Entry 9IVX (electron microscopy, 3.23 A resolution); this record covers chains A and G of the 9 polymer chains in the assembly.

[Chain A]
Name: Hexon protein
Source organism: Human adenovirus B3
UniProt: Q2Y0H4 (Q2Y0H4_ADE03); residue numbers follow UniProt; this construct covers 1-944
Sequence (977 residues; numbered -32 to 944; the number before each row is that of its first residue; numbers below 1 keep their minus sign (Met-32 is residue -32)):
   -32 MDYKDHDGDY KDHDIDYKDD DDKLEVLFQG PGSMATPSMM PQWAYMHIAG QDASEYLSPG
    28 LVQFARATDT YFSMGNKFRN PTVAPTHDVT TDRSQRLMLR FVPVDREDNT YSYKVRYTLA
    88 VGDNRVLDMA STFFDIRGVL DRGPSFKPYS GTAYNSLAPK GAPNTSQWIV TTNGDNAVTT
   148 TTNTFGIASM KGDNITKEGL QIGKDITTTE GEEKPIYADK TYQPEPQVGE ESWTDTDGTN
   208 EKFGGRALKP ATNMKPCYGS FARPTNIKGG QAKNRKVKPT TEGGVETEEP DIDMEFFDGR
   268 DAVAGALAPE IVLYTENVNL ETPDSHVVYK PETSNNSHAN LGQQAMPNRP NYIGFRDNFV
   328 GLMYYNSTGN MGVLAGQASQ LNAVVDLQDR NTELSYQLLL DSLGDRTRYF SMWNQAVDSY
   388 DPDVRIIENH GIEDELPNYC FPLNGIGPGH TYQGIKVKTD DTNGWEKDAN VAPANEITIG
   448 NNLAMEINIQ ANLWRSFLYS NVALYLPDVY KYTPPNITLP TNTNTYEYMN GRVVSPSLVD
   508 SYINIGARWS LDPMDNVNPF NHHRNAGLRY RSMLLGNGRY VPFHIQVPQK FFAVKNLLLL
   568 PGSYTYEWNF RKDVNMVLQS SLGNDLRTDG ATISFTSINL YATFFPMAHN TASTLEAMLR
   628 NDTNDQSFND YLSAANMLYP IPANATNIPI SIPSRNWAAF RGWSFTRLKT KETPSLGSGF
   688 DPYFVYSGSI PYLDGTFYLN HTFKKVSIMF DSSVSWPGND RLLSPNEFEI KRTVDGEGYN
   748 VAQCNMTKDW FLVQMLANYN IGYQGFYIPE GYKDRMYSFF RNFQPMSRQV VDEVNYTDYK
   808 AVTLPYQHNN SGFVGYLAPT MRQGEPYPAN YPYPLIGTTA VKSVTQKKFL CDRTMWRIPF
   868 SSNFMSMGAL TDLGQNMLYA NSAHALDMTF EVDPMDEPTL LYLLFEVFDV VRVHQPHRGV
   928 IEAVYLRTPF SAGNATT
Unresolved in the structure: -32 to 47, 173-179, 628-640, 724-730, 740-753, 766-781, 868-891, 915-944
Construct notes: initiating methionine (-32); expression tag (-31 to 0)
Reported in the primary citation:
  - conformationally variable residues (loop rearrangement, order/disorder transition): Pro48 to Arg60, Pro724 to Leu730, Thr740 to Met753, Tyr766 to Asp781, Ser868 to His891, Val914 to Ala939

[Chain G]
Name: Shutoff protein
Source organism: Human adenovirus 2
UniProt: P24932 (SHUT_ADE02); residues 1-805 here = UniProt positions 1-805
Sequence (849 residues; each row starts with the number of its first residue):
     1 MESVEKEDSL TAPFEFATTA STDAANAPTT FPVEAPPLEE EEVIIEQDPG FVSEDDEDRS
    61 VPTEDKKQDQ DDAEANEEQV GRGDQRHGDY LDVGDDVLLK HLQRQCAIIC DALQERSDVP
   121 LAIADVSLAY ERHLFSPRVP PKRQENGTCE PNPRLNFYPV FAVPEVLATY HIFFQNCKIP
   181 LSCRANRSRA DKQLALRQGA VIPDIASLDE VPKIFEGLGR DEKRAANALQ QENSENESHC
   241 GVLVELEGDN ARLAVLKRSI EVTHFAYPAL NLPPKVMSTV MSELIVRRAR PLERDANLQE
   301 QTEEGLPAVG DEQLARWLET REPADLEERR KLMMAAVLVT VELECMQRFF ADPEMQRKLE
   361 ETLHYTFRQG YVRQACKISN VELCNLVSYL GILHENRLGQ NVLHSTLKGE ARRDYVRDCV
   421 YLFLCYTWQT AMGVWQQCLE ERNLKELQKL LKQNLKDLWT AFNERSVAAH LADIIFPERL
   481 LKTLQQGLPD FTSQSMLQNF RNFILERSGI LPATCCALPS DFVPIKYREC PPPLWGHCYL
   541 LQLANYLAYH SDIMEDVSGD GLLECHCRCN LCTPHRSLVC NSQLLSESQI IGTFELQGPS
   601 PDEKSAAPGL KLTPGLWTSA YLRKFVPEDY HAHEIRFYED QSRPPNAELT ACVITQGHIL
   661 GQLQAINKAR QEFLLRKGRG VYLDPQSGEE LNPIPPPPQP YQQPRALASQ DGTQKEAAAA
   721 AAATHGRGGI LGQSGRGGFG RGGGDDGRLG QPRRSFRGRR GVRRNTVTLG RIPLAGAPEI
   781 GNRSQHRYNL RSSGAAGTAC SPTQPGSLEV LFQGPRSMGW SHPQFEKGGG ARGGSGGGSW
   841 SHPQFEKGF
Unresolved in the structure: 1-160, 228-241, 555-849
Construct notes: expression tag (806-849)
Curated features (UniProtKB/Swiss-Prot):
  - modified residue (Phosphotyrosine): Tyr365, Tyr682
  - mutagenesis: Tyr365 (Y365F: Almost complete inhibition of ribosome shunting; when associated with F-682), Tyr682 (Y682F: Almost complete inhibition of ribosome shunting; when associated with F-365)
Reported in the primary citation:
  - mutagenesis - Q498A/N499A: decreased expression

[Chain A / chain G interface]
Contacting residue pairs (30):
  Gln355(A) - Arg294(G)
  Asn643(A) - Arg294(G)  hydrogen bond (backbone-side chain)
  Leu645(A) - Leu292(G)  hydrogen bond (backbone-backbone)
  Leu645(A) - Arg294(G)
  Tyr646(A) - Ala289(G)
  Tyr646(A) - Arg290(G)
  Tyr646(A) - Pro291(G)
  Pro656(A) - Val286(G)  hydrophobic
  Pro656(A) - Arg288(G)
  Pro656(A) - Ala289(G)  hydrogen bond (backbone-backbone)
  Ile657(A) - Arg288(G)
  Ser658(A) - Arg288(G)
  Ser658(A) - Pro291(G)
  Pro660(A) - Pro291(G)
  Thr677(A) - Asn297(G)
  Thr677(A) - Leu298(G)
  Ser682(A) - Asn297(G)
  Tyr690(A) - Asn297(G)
  Phe717(A) - Phe173(G)
  Phe717(A) - Pro274(G)  hydrophobic
  Ser719(A) - Phe173(G)
  Ser719(A) - Arg507(G)  hydrogen bond
  Ser731(A) - Asn176(G)
  Pro732(A) - Asn176(G)
  Pro732(A) - His264(G)
  Asn733(A) - Gln175(G)
  Asn733(A) - Asn176(G)
  Glu734(A) - Asn176(G)
  Glu734(A) - Cys177(G)  hydrogen bond
  Asp894(A) - Arg288(G)  salt bridge
Interface residues without a listed pair, chain A (25 interface residues in all): Met644, Pro647, Pro649, Leu683, Tyr699, Asp756, Pro905
Interface residues without a listed pair, chain G (22 interface residues in all): Lys178, Asn271, Arg287, Gln299, Glu300, Thr302
The authors on this interface:
  - interface residues, chain A: Leu645(A), Tyr646(A), Pro656(A), Ile657(A), Pro660(A), Thr677(A), Asp756(A), Asp894(A)
  - interface residues, chain G: Lys178(G), Ile285(G), Val286(G), Arg288(G), Ala289(G), Pro291(G), Leu292(G), Leu298(G)

[Summary]
The interface between chain A and chain G involves 25 residues on one side and 22 on the other; the contacts
include 5 hydrogen bonds and 1 salt bridge. Among the polar pairs are Asp894(A)-Arg288(G), Asn643(A)-Arg294(G)
and Ser719(A)-Arg507(G). From the paper: Q498A/N499A of chain G reduce expression; interface residues
Leu645(A), Tyr646(A) and Lys178(G) among others.
Here chain A is Hexon protein (Human adenovirus B3) and chain G is Shutoff protein (Human adenovirus 2). Entry
9IVX (CryoEM structure of Adenovirus serotype 3 premature hexon in complex with Adenovirus serotype 2 100K)
was determined by electron microscopy (same publication as 9IVW and 9IW0).
